Entry 8ETJ (electron microscopy, 3.20 A resolution); this record covers chains 1 and C of the 35 polymer chains in the assembly.

[Chain 1]
Molecule: 3497-nt RNA strand
From: Schizosaccharomyces pombe
Sequence (3497 nucleotides; each row starts with the number of its first residue):
     1 AUUUGACCUC AAAUCAGGUA GGACUACGCG CUGAACUUAA GCAUAUCAAU AAGCGCAGGA
    61 AAAGAAAAUA ACCAUGAUUC CCUCAGUAAC GGCGAGUGAA GCGGGAAAAG CUCAAAUUUG
   121 AAAUCUGGCA ACAUUUCUUU UGUUGUCCGA GUUGUAAUUU CAAGAAGCUG CUUUGAGUGU
   181 AGACGAUCGG UCUAAGUUCC UUGGAACAGG ACGUCAGAGA GGGUGAGAAC CCCGUCUUUG
   241 GUCGAUUGGA UAUGCCAUAU AAAGCGCUUU CGAAGAGUCG AGUUGUUUGG GAAUGCAGCU
   301 CUAAAUGGGU GGUAAAUUUC AUCUAAAGCU AAAUAUUGGC GAGAGACCGA UAGCGAACAA
   361 GUAGAGUGAU CGAAAGAUGA AAAGAACUUU GAAAAGAGAG UUAAAUAGUA CGUGAAAUUG
   421 CUGAAAGGGA AGCAUUGGAA AUCAGUCUUA CCUGGGUGAG AUCAGUAGUC UCUUCGCGAG
   481 ACUAUGCACU CUGAACCUGU GGUAGGUCAG CAUCAGUUUU CGGGGGCGGA AAAAGAAUAA
   541 GGGAAGGUGG CUUUCCGGGU UCUGCCUGGG GAGUGUUUAU AGCCCUUGUU GUAAUACGUC
   601 CACUGGGGAC UGAGGACUGC GGCUUCGUGC CAAGGAUGCU GACAUAAUGG UUUUCAAUGG
   661 CCCGUCUUGA AACACGGACC AAGGAGUCUA GCAUCUAUGC GAGUGUUUGG GUGAUGAAAA
   721 CCCAUCCGCG AAAUGAAAGU GAAUGCAGGU GGGAACGCCC UUGUGGCGUG CACCAUCGAC
   781 CGACCCGGAA GUUUGUCAAU GGAAGGGUUU GAGUAAGAGC AUAGCUGUUG GGACCCGAAA
   841 GAUGGUGAAC UAUGCCUGAA UAGGGUGAAG CCAGAGGAAA CUCUGGUGGA GGCUCGUAGA
   901 GAUUCUGACG UGCAAAUCGA UCUUCAAAUU UGGGUAUAGG GGCGAAAGAC UAAUCGAACC
   961 AUCUAGUAGC UGGUUCCUGC CGAAGUUUCC CUCAGGAUAG CAGAAACUCA GAUCAGUUUU
  1021 AUGAGGUAAA GCGAAUGAUU AGAGGUCUUG GGGAAGGAAU UUCCUCAACC UAUUCUCAAA
  1081 CUUUAAAUAU GUAAGACGCC CUUGUCGCUU AAUUGGACGU GGGCCAUCGA AUGAGAGUUU
  1141 CUAGUGGGCC AUUUUUGGUA AGCAGAACUG GCGAUGCGGG AUGAACCGAA CGUGAGGUUA
  1201 AGGUGCCGGA AUGUACGCUC AUCAGACACC AGAAAAGGUG UUAGUUCAUC UAGACAGCAG
  1261 GACGGUGGCC AUGGAAGUCG GAAUCCGCUA AGGAGUGUGU AACAACUCAC CUGCCGAAUG
  1321 AACUAGCCCU GAAAAUGGAU GGCGCUUAAG CGUACUACCC AUACCUCACC GUCUGGGUUA
  1381 GCUUUGAGAA GCUCAGACGA GUAGGCAGGC GUGGAGGUUU GUGACGAAGC CUUGGGCGUG
  1441 AGCCUGGGUC GAACAGCCUC UAGUGCAGAU CUUGGUGGAA GUAGCAAAUA UUCAAAUGAG
  1501 AACUUUGAAG ACUGAAGUGG GGAAAGGUUC CAUGUGAACA GCAGUUGGAC AUGGGUUAGU
  1561 CGAUCCUAAG AGAUAGGGAA GCUCCGUAUG AAAGUUGCAC GAUUUUUCGU GCCUCCUAUC
  1621 GAAAGGGAAU CCGGUUAAUA UUCCGGAACC AGAAGGUGGA AUCAACACGG CAACGUAAAU
  1681 GAAGUUGGAG ACGUCGGCGG GAGCCCUGGG AAGAGUUCUC UUUUCUUUUU AACAAACCAU
  1741 UGAACUACCC UGAAAUCGGU UUAUCCGGAG CUAGGGUAUG GUGUUUGGAA GAGUUCAGCG
  1801 CCUCAUGCUG AAUCCGGUGC GCUCUCGACG GCCCUUGAAA AUCCAACGGA AGAAUGGACC
  1861 UUCGGGUCCU UGUUUUCACA UCUGGUCGUA CUCAUAACCG CAGCAGGUCU CCAAGGUGAA
  1921 CAGCCUCUAG UUGAUAGAAC AAUGUAGAUA AGGGAAGUCG GCAAAAUGGA UCCGUAACUU
  1981 CGGGAUAAGG AUUGGCUCUA AGGGUUGGGU ACGUUGGGCC UUGGAACCUG AACGGUUGCU
  2041 GGACUGAGCG UGGACCGAUG UCUUUUCUCG CCUUUCGGGG UGAGAAGGGA UGUUGGACCU
  2101 GCUUGGACCU UGGCGGCCGG GAAGUCCUUG GUCGGGCUUU UCUCCUUCUC GGGGAUUAUG
  2161 CUCUUACUGG CGUACGUUUA ACAACCAACU UAGAACUGGU ACGGACAAGG GGAAUCUGAC
  2221 UGUCUAAUUA AAACAUAGCA UUGCGAUGGC CAGAAAGUGG UGUUGACGCA AUGUGAUUUC
  2281 UGCCCAGUGC UCUGAAUGUC AAAGUGAAGA AAUUCAACCA AGCGCGGGUA AACGGCGGGA
  2341 GUAACUAUGA CUCUCUUAAG GUAGCCAAAU GCCUCGUCAU CUAACUAGUG ACGCGCAUGA
  2401 AUGGAUUAAC GAGAUUCCCA CUGUCCCUAU CUACUAUCUA GCGAAACCAC AGCCUGGGGA
  2461 ACGGGCCAGG CAAAAUCAGC GGGGAAAGAA GACCCUGUUG AGCUUGACUC UAGUUUGACA
  2521 UUGUGAAGAG ACAUAGAGGG UGUAGGAUAA GUGGGAGUAU GUUUCGGCAU ACGCCGGUGA
  2581 AAUACCACUA CCUUUAUCGU UUCUUUACUU AAUCAAUGAA GCGGAAUUGG GAUUUAUUUC
  2641 CCAUAUUCUA GCGUUAAAGU UUCUUCGCGA ACUGAUCCGC GUUGAUGACA UUGUCAGGUG
  2701 GGGAGUUUGG CUGGGGCGGC ACAUCUGUUA AAAGAUAACG CAGGUGUCCU AAGGGGGACU
  2761 CAUCGAGAAC AGAAAUCUCG AGUAGAAUAA AAGGGUAAAA GUCCCCUUGA UUUUGAUUUU
  2821 CAGUGUGAAU ACAAACCAUG AAAGUGUGGC CUAUCGAUCC UUUGUUCCCU CGAAAUUUGA
  2881 GGACAGAGGU GCCAGAAAAG UUACCACAGG GAUAACUGGC UUGUGGCAGU CAAGCGUUCA
  2941 UAGCGACAUU GCUUUUUGAU UCUUCGAUGU CGGCUCUUCC UAUCAUACCG AAGCAGAAUU
  3001 CGGUAAGCGU UGGAUUGUUC ACCCACUAAU AGGGAACGUG AGCUGGGUUU AGACCGUCGU
  3061 GAGACAGGUU AGUUUUACCC UACUGAUGAA GUGUCGUCGC AAUGGUAAUU CAACUUAGUA
  3121 CGAGAGGAAC CGUUGAUUCA GAUCAUUGGU AUUUGCGGCU GCCUGACAAG GCAAUGCCGC
  3181 GGAGCUAUCA UCUGCUGGAU AACGGCUGAA CGCCUCUAAG CCAGAAUCCG UGCCAGAAAG
  3241 CGACGAUUUU UUGGUCCGCA UGAUUUAUAU GUAUAAAAAU AGAGGUAGGA CUUGUUCCUA
  3301 CUCUCCUGUA UCGUAGAAGA UGGGCGAUGG UUGAUGAAAC GGAAGUGUUU UAUUGACUUG
  3361 UCCAUGAAAU UCCAUUGAAA UCUUGUGCGG AAUCGAAUCC AUUGCAUACG ACUUUAAUGU
  3421 GGAACGGGGU AUUGUAAGCA GUAGAGUAGC CUUGUUGUUA CGAUCUGCUG AGAUUAAGCC
  3481 UUUGUUCCCA AGAUUUG
Not modelled in the structure: 1-2, 36-46, 92-95, 288-293, 446-505, 557-568, 668-671, 793-798, 849-957, 1026-1087, 1095-1129, 1227-1230, 1380-1387, 1486-1489, 1557-1909, 1969-2417, 2484-2918, 2937-2942, 2954-2976, 3015-3021, 3036-3079, 3290-3297, 3375-3379, 3442-3464
Sequence notes: conflict U2930 (C6612 in 157310483), A2948 (G6594 in 157310483), U3196 (C6346 in 157310483)

[Chain C]
Protein: 60S ribosomal protein L4-B
From: Schizosaccharomyces pombe
UniProt: Q9P784 (RL4B_SCHPO); numbering as in UniProt (aligned over 1-363)
Chain sequence (363 residues; numbered 1 to 363; the number before each row is that of its first residue):
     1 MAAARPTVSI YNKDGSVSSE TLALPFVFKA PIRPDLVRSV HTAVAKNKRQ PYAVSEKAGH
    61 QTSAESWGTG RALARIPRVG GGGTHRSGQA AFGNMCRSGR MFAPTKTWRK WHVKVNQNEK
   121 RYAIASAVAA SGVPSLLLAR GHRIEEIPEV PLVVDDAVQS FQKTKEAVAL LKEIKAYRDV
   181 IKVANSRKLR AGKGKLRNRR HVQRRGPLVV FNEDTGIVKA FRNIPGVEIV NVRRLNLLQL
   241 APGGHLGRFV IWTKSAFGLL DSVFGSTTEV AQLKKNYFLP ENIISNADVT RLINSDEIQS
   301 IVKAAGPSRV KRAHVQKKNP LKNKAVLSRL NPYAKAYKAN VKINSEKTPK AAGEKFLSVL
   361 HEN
Not modelled in the structure: 1-4, 59-92

[How chain 1 and chain C interact]
Residue-residue contacts (230; chain 1 residue first):
  A216(1) / Lys-163(C)  salt bridge to the phosphate
  A216(1) / Thr-164(C)  sugar contact
  A216(1) / Lys-165(C)  salt bridge to the phosphate
  A216(1) / Val-168(C)  base contact
  A216(1) / Asn-223(C)  hydrogen bond to the base
  G217(1) / Lys-163(C)  salt bridge to the phosphate
  G217(1) / Thr-164(C)  hydrogen bond to the phosphate
  G217(1) / Lys-219(C)  sugar contact
  G217(1) / Arg-222(C)  hydrogen bond to the sugar
  A218(1) / Arg-222(C)  salt bridge to the phosphate
  A218(1) / Asn-223(C)  phosphate contact
  G219(1) / Asn-223(C)  hydrogen bond to the sugar
  G219(1) / Pro-225(C)  base contact
  G221(1) / Arg-187(C)  salt bridge to the phosphate
  G221(1) / His-201(C)  salt bridge to the phosphate
  G222(1) / Arg-200(C)  salt bridge to the phosphate
  C236(1) / Arg-222(C)  sugar contact
  U337(1) / Glu-56(C)  base contact
  A344(1) / Gln-50(C)  hydrogen bond to the base
  G345(1) / Gln-50(C)  sugar contact
  G345(1) / Asn-198(C)  hydrogen bond to the phosphate
  G345(1) / Arg-199(C)  sugar contact
  A346(1) / Ala-45(C)  base contact
  A346(1) / Lys-46(C)  base contact
  A346(1) / Lys-48(C)  phosphate contact
  A346(1) / Arg-49(C)  phosphate contact
  A346(1) / Gln-50(C)  hydrogen bond to the phosphate
  A346(1) / Arg-199(C)  sugar contact
  C347(1) / Tyr-52(C)  sugar contact
  C347(1) / Arg-197(C)  salt bridge to the phosphate
  C347(1) / Arg-199(C)  salt bridge to the phosphate
  C348(1) / Arg-197(C)  salt bridge to the phosphate
  G349(1) / Lys-193(C)  salt bridge to the phosphate
  G349(1) / Leu-196(C)  base contact
  G349(1) / Arg-197(C)  hydrogen bond to the base
  U351(1) / Arg-97(C)  hydrogen bond to the sugar
  A352(1) / Ser-98(C)  hydrogen bond to the phosphate
  G353(1) / Met-101(C)  phosphate contact
  C354(1) / Val-54(C)  phosphate contact
  C354(1) / Ser-55(C)  hydrogen bond to the phosphate
  C354(1) / Ala-58(C)  phosphate contact
  G355(1) / Ala-58(C)  phosphate contact
  A374(1) / Arg-97(C)  salt bridge to the phosphate
  A515(1) / Gln-316(C)  hydrogen bond to the sugar
  A515(1) / Lys-318(C)  hydrogen bond to the sugar
  G516(1) / Gln-316(C)  hydrogen bond to the sugar
  G516(1) / Lys-317(C)  phosphate contact
  G516(1) / Lys-318(C)  phosphate contact
  G516(1) / Asn-323(C)  hydrogen bond to the phosphate
  U517(1) / Asn-319(C)  hydrogen bond to the phosphate
  U517(1) / Lys-322(C)  salt bridge to the phosphate
  G525(1) / Asn-340(C)  hydrogen bond to the sugar
  G525(1) / Lys-342(C)  phosphate contact
  G526(1) / Asn-340(C)  sugar contact
  G526(1) / Val-341(C)  hydrogen bond to the sugar
  G526(1) / Lys-342(C)  salt bridge to the phosphate
  C527(1) / Ile-343(C)  phosphate contact
  C527(1) / Asn-344(C)  hydrogen bond to the phosphate
  G528(1) / Asn-344(C)  hydrogen bond to the phosphate
  A530(1) / Lys-350(C)  hydrogen bond to the sugar
  A530(1) / Ala-352(C)  phosphate contact
  A530(1) / Phe-356(C)  sugar contact
  A530(1) / Leu-357(C)  base contact
  A530(1) / Leu-360(C)  base contact
  A530(1) / His-361(C)  hydrogen bond to the base
  A531(1) / Pro-349(C)  base contact
  A531(1) / Lys-350(C)  salt bridge to the phosphate
  A531(1) / Ala-351(C)  hydrogen bond to the base
  A531(1) / Ala-352(C)  hydrogen bond to the phosphate
  A532(1) / Lys-350(C)  phosphate contact
  A533(1) / Lys-350(C)  salt bridge to the phosphate
  U592(1) / Glu-346(C)  hydrogen bond to the base
  U592(1) / Thr-348(C)  hydrogen bond to the sugar
  C601(1) / Ala-339(C)  sugar contact
  C601(1) / Asn-340(C)  base contact
  A602(1) / Lys-324(C)  sugar contact
  A602(1) / Leu-327(C)  sugar contact
  A602(1) / Ala-334(C)  hydrogen bond to the sugar
  A602(1) / Tyr-337(C)  stacking on the base
  A613(1) / Gln-316(C)  hydrogen bond to the base
  G614(1) / Arg-312(C)  hydrogen bond to the sugar
  U618(1) / Lys-311(C)  base contact
  G619(1) / Lys-311(C)  hydrogen bond to the sugar
  C620(1) / Arg-329(C)  hydrogen bond to the base
  G621(1) / Ser-328(C)  hydrogen bond to the sugar
  G621(1) / Arg-329(C)  hydrogen bond to the sugar
  C623(1) / Lys-335(C)  salt bridge to the phosphate
  A632(1) / Ala-325(C)  sugar contact
  A633(1) / Lys-318(C)  salt bridge to the phosphate
  A633(1) / Asn-323(C)  hydrogen bond to the phosphate
  A633(1) / Ala-325(C)  sugar contact
  A633(1) / Arg-329(C)  hydrogen bond to the phosphate
  G634(1) / Lys-311(C)  hydrogen bond to the base
  G634(1) / His-314(C)  hydrogen bond to the sugar
  G634(1) / Val-315(C)  hydrogen bond to the sugar
  G634(1) / Lys-318(C)  phosphate contact
  G634(1) / Arg-329(C)  salt bridge to the phosphate
  G635(1) / Arg-312(C)  hydrogen bond to the base
  G635(1) / Val-315(C)  base contact
  G635(1) / Gln-316(C)  hydrogen bond to the base
  G683(1) / Met-95(C)  hydrogen bond to the base
  G684(1) / Asn-94(C)  hydrogen bond to the sugar
  G684(1) / Met-95(C)  sugar contact
  A685(1) / Asn-94(C)  sugar contact
  A685(1) / Phe-102(C)  phosphate contact
  G686(1) / Phe-102(C)  sugar contact
  U687(1) / Phe-102(C)  sugar contact
  U687(1) / Ala-103(C)  base contact
  C688(1) / Arg-109(C)  phosphate contact
  U689(1) / Trp-108(C)  sugar contact
  U689(1) / Arg-109(C)  phosphate contact
  U689(1) / Lys-110(C)  hydrogen bond to the phosphate
  U698(1) / Arg-33(C)  hydrogen bond to the phosphate
  U698(1) / Leu-36(C)  sugar contact
  U698(1) / Glu-119(C)  hydrogen bond to the sugar
  G699(1) / Arg-33(C)  salt bridge to the phosphate
  G699(1) / Leu-36(C)  sugar contact
  G699(1) / Asn-116(C)  base contact
  G699(1) / Asn-118(C)  hydrogen bond to the sugar
  G699(1) / Glu-119(C)  sugar contact
  G705(1) / Asn-116(C)  sugar contact
  U706(1) / Val-115(C)  phosphate contact
  U706(1) / Gln-117(C)  hydrogen bond to the phosphate
  U707(1) / Lys-114(C)  base contact
  U707(1) / Val-115(C)  base contact
  U712(1) / Arg-234(C)  hydrogen bond to the sugar
  G713(1) / Arg-234(C)  sugar contact
  U715(1) / Val-218(C)  sugar contact
  U715(1) / Arg-222(C)  sugar contact
  G716(1) / Arg-222(C)  phosphate contact
  A718(1) / Lys-48(C)  salt bridge to the phosphate
  A718(1) / Gln-50(C)  base contact
  A719(1) / Asn-47(C)  sugar contact
  A719(1) / Lys-48(C)  hydrogen bond to the sugar
  A720(1) / Val-44(C)  sugar contact
  A720(1) / Asn-47(C)  hydrogen bond to the phosphate
  A720(1) / Lys-120(C)  salt bridge to the phosphate
  A720(1) / Leu-235(C)  hydrogen bond to the sugar
  A720(1) / Asn-236(C)  sugar contact
  C721(1) / Lys-120(C)  salt bridge to the phosphate
  C721(1) / Ile-124(C)  phosphate contact
  C721(1) / Arg-233(C)  hydrogen bond to the sugar
  C721(1) / Leu-235(C)  sugar contact
  C722(1) / Arg-121(C)  salt bridge to the phosphate
  C722(1) / Leu-273(C)  phosphate contact
  C722(1) / Lys-274(C)  salt bridge to the phosphate
  C723(1) / Arg-121(C)  salt bridge to the phosphate
  C723(1) / Lys-274(C)  phosphate contact
  C723(1) / Lys-275(C)  hydrogen bond to the phosphate
  A724(1) / Lys-275(C)  phosphate contact
  A821(1) / Asn-116(C)  hydrogen bond to the sugar
  U822(1) / Lys-114(C)  salt bridge to the phosphate
  U822(1) / Asn-116(C)  sugar contact
  A823(1) / Lys-110(C)  salt bridge to the phosphate
  G832(1) / Ala-103(C)  base contact
  G832(1) / Pro-104(C)  base contact
  G832(1) / Lys-106(C)  hydrogen bond to the base
  C834(1) / Phe-102(C)  sugar contact
  C835(1) / Asn-94(C)  hydrogen bond to the sugar
  C835(1) / Met-95(C)  sugar contact
  C835(1) / Arg-100(C)  phosphate contact
  C835(1) / Phe-102(C)  sugar contact
  C836(1) / Gly-93(C)  phosphate contact
  C836(1) / Met-95(C)  sugar contact
  C836(1) / Arg-100(C)  salt bridge to the phosphate
  A965(1) / Arg-100(C)  base contact
  A965(1) / Pro-104(C)  base contact
  G1377(1) / Gly-306(C)  phosphate contact
  G1377(1) / Pro-307(C)  hydrogen bond to the sugar
  U1378(1) / Ala-305(C)  phosphate contact
  U1378(1) / Gly-306(C)  hydrogen bond to the phosphate
  U1378(1) / Pro-307(C)  sugar contact
  U1379(1) / Ile-293(C)  base contact
  U1379(1) / Asn-294(C)  hydrogen bond to the sugar
  U1379(1) / Gln-299(C)  sugar contact
  U1393(1) / Arg-309(C)  sugar contact
  U1393(1) / Val-310(C)  hydrogen bond to the sugar
  C1394(1) / Val-310(C)  sugar contact
  A1395(1) / Arg-312(C)  salt bridge to the phosphate
  G1414(1) / Gly-192(C)  phosphate contact
  G1414(1) / Lys-193(C)  hydrogen bond to the phosphate
  G1414(1) / Arg-199(C)  hydrogen bond to the phosphate
  A1415(1) / Arg-190(C)  salt bridge to the phosphate
  A1415(1) / Gly-194(C)  phosphate contact
  A1415(1) / Arg-199(C)  salt bridge to the phosphate
  G1416(1) / His-41(C)  sugar contact
  G1416(1) / Arg-190(C)  salt bridge to the phosphate
  G1416(1) / Arg-205(C)  phosphate contact
  G1416(1) / Gly-243(C)  hydrogen bond to the sugar
  G1417(1) / Arg-140(C)  hydrogen bond to the sugar
  G1417(1) / Arg-205(C)  salt bridge to the phosphate
  G1417(1) / Pro-242(C)  sugar contact
  G1417(1) / Gly-243(C)  sugar contact
  G1417(1) / His-245(C)  hydrogen bond to the sugar
  U1418(1) / Arg-140(C)  salt bridge to the phosphate
  U1418(1) / Gly-141(C)  phosphate contact
  U1418(1) / Arg-204(C)  salt bridge to the phosphate
  U1418(1) / Arg-205(C)  hydrogen bond to the phosphate
  U1419(1) / Gly-141(C)  phosphate contact
  U1419(1) / Arg-143(C)  salt bridge to the phosphate
  U1419(1) / Arg-204(C)  phosphate contact
  U1420(1) / Arg-143(C)  salt bridge to the phosphate
  U1420(1) / Asn-185(C)  sugar contact
  G1421(1) / Lys-188(C)  base contact
  U1422(1) / Lys-188(C)  hydrogen bond to the base
  G1423(1) / Lys-188(C)  hydrogen bond to the base
  A1453(1) / Leu-189(C)  base contact
  A1453(1) / Lys-195(C)  sugar contact
  C1454(1) / Leu-189(C)  hydrogen bond to the base
  C1454(1) / Arg-190(C)  phosphate contact
  C1454(1) / Ala-191(C)  phosphate contact
  C1454(1) / Gly-192(C)  hydrogen bond to the phosphate
  C1454(1) / Lys-195(C)  salt bridge to the phosphate
  A1455(1) / Ala-191(C)  phosphate contact
  C1458(1) / His-245(C)  base contact
  U1459(1) / Arg-38(C)  phosphate contact
  C1460(1) / Thr-42(C)  sugar contact
  C1460(1) / Lys-46(C)  hydrogen bond to the sugar
  U1461(1) / Lys-46(C)  salt bridge to the phosphate
  G1463(1) / Tyr-52(C)  hydrogen bond to the phosphate
  G1463(1) / Val-54(C)  base contact
  G1463(1) / Met-101(C)  base contact
  G1463(1) / Thr-105(C)  phosphate contact
  G1463(1) / Arg-109(C)  salt bridge to the phosphate
  A1469(1) / Met-95(C)  base contact
  C1471(1) / Met-95(C)  base contact
  U1472(1) / Met-95(C)  sugar contact
  U1472(1) / Cys-96(C)  sugar contact
  U1472(1) / Arg-97(C)  hydrogen bond to the sugar
  U1473(1) / Arg-97(C)  sugar contact
Also at the interface, not in a pair above, chain 1 (115 interface residues in all): A228, G343, A375, U518, G524, C603, G622, A690, C700, A717, A1462
Also at the interface, not in a pair above, chain C (139 interface residues in all): Lys-57, Gly-99, Val-113, Tyr-122, Gln-162, Lys-182, Gln-203, Ile-224, Pro-280, Thr-290, Ala-304, Ser-308, Ala-313, Tyr-333, Lys-347

[In short]
115 residues of chain 1 and 139 residues of chain C are in contact; the contacts include 73 hydrogen bonds, 41
salt bridges and 1 aromatic stacking contact. Among the polar pairs are A216(1)/Asn-223(C), A344(1)/Gln-50(C)
and G349(1)/Arg-197(C).
Chain 1 is a 3497-nt RNA strand and chain C is 60S ribosomal protein L4-B, both from Schizosaccharomyces
pombe; the structure, Fkbp39 associated 60S nascent ribosome State 2, was determined by electron microscopy
together with 8ESQ, 8ESR, 8ETC, 8ETG, 8ETH, 8ETI and 3 further entries from the same study.
